PDB entry 7BSD | X-ray diffraction, 2.53 A resolution | chains A and B of the 3 polymer chains in the assembly

# Chain A
Name: 1G5.3 Fab Heavy Chain
Source organism: Homo sapiens
Notes: antibody fragment or engineered binder
Amino-acid sequence (223 residues; row label = number of the first residue in the row):
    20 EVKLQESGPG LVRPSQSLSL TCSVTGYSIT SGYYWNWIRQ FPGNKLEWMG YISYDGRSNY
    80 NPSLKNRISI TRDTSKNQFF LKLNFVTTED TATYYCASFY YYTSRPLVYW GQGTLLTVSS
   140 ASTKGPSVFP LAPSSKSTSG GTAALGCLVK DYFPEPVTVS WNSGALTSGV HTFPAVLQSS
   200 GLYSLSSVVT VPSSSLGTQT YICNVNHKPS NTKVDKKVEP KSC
Not modelled in the structure: 153-159, 213-218, 241-242
Disulfide bonds: Cys41-Cys115, Cys166-Cys222

# Chain B
Name: 1G5.3 Fab Light Chain
Source organism: Homo sapiens
Notes: antibody fragment or engineered binder
Amino-acid sequence (218 residues; numbered 20 to 237; the number before each row is that of its first residue):
    20 EIVLTQSPAS LAVSLGQRAT ISCRASESVE YSGTSLMHWY QQKPGQPPKL LIYAASNVES
    80 GVPARFSGSG SGTDFSLNIH PVEEDDIAMY FCQQSRKVPY TFGGGTKLEL KRTVAAPSVF
   140 IFPPSDEQLK SGTASVVCLL NNFYPREAKV QWKVDNALQS GNSQESVTEQ DSKDSTYSLS
   200 STLTLSKADY EKHKVYACEV THQGLSSPVT KSFNRGEC
Not modelled in the structure: 237
Disulfide bonds: Cys42-Cys111, Cys157-Cys217

# Interface between chain A and chain B
Pairs across the interface - 64 pairs, chain A then chain B:
  Gln59(A) - Gln61(B)  hydrogen bond
  Gln59(A) - Phe110(B)
  Asn63(A) - Phe110(B)
  Leu65(A) - Phe110(B)  hydrophobic
  Leu65(A) - Phe121(B)  hydrophobic
  Trp67(A) - Val117(B)  hydrophobic
  Trp67(A) - Pro118(B)  hydrophobic
  Trp67(A) - Tyr119(B)
  Asn78(A) - Val117(B)
  Asn80(A) - Pro118(B)
  Pro81(A) - Pro118(B)
  Tyr114(A) - Gln61(B)
  Tyr114(A) - Gln65(B)  hydrogen bond (side chain-backbone)
  Tyr114(A) - Pro66(B)  hydrophobic
  Phe118(A) - Tyr119(B)
  Ser123(A) - Leu55(B)
  Ser123(A) - His57(B)  hydrogen bond (backbone-side chain)
  Ser123(A) - Tyr72(B)
  Ser123(A) - Ala73(B)
  Ser123(A) - Ser114(B)  hydrogen bond (backbone-side chain)
  Arg124(A) - His57(B)  hydrogen bond (backbone-side chain)
  Arg124(A) - Ser114(B)  hydrogen bond (side chain-backbone)
  Arg124(A) - Tyr119(B)
  Pro125(A) - His57(B)
  Pro125(A) - Tyr59(B)
  Pro125(A) - Leu69(B)  hydrophobic
  Pro125(A) - Tyr72(B)  hydrophobic
  Leu126(A) - Tyr59(B)  hydrogen bond (backbone-side chain)
  Leu126(A) - Phe121(B)  hydrophobic
  Val127(A) - Leu69(B)  hydrophobic
  Val127(A) - Glu78(B)
  Trp129(A) - Tyr59(B)
  Trp129(A) - Pro66(B)  hydrophobic
  Trp129(A) - Pro67(B)
  Gly130(A) - Pro66(B)
  Phe148(A) - Glu146(B)
  Phe148(A) - Gln147(B)
  Pro149(A) - Ser144(B)  hydrogen bond (backbone-side chain)
  Leu150(A) - Phe141(B)
  Leu150(A) - Val156(B)  hydrophobic
  Ala151(A) - Phe141(B)
  Ala163(A) - Phe139(B)  hydrophobic
  Ala163(A) - Phe141(B)
  Lys169(A) - Gln147(B)
  Lys169(A) - Ser154(B)
  His190(A) - Asn160(B)  hydrogen bond
  His190(A) - Asn161(B)  hydrogen bond
  His190(A) - Asp190(B)
  His190(A) - Ser197(B)  hydrogen bond
  Phe192(A) - Leu158(B)  hydrophobic
  Phe192(A) - Ser185(B)
  Phe192(A) - Thr187(B)
  Phe192(A) - Ser197(B)
  Phe192(A) - Leu198(B)
  Phe192(A) - Ser199(B)
  Pro193(A) - Ser185(B)  hydrogen bond (backbone-side chain)
  Pro193(A) - Val186(B)
  Val195(A) - Gln183(B)
  Leu196(A) - Gln183(B)  hydrogen bond (backbone-side chain)
  Gln197(A) - Gln183(B)
  Ser205(A) - Ser199(B)
  Thr209(A) - Asn160(B)
  Lys235(A) - Glu146(B)  salt bridge
  Lys240(A) - Glu236(B)  salt bridge
Other interface residues (no listed pair), chain A (44 interface residues in all): Asn55, Ile57, Tyr70, Gln131, Pro152, Thr161, Ala162, Leu164, Leu167, Thr191, Ala194, Val207
Other interface residues (no listed pair), chain B (41 interface residues in all): Met108, Gln112, Arg115, Thr152, Glu184

# Overview
44 residues of chain A face 41 of chain B across their interface, with 13 hydrogen bonds and 2 salt bridges.
Polar contacts include Lys235(A)-Glu146(B), Lys240(A)-Glu236(B) and Gln59(A)-Gln61(B).
Here chain A is 1G5.3 Fab Heavy Chain and chain B is 1G5.3 Fab Light Chain, both from Homo sapiens. Entry 7BSD
(Complex structure of 1G5.3 Fab bound to ZIKV NS1c) was determined by X-ray diffraction together with 7BSC
from the same study.
